5OYI - chains B and F of the 15 polymer chains in the assembly; structure by electron microscopy, 8.20 A resolution (very low resolution: no residue pairs are listed; an interface is given only as per-side residue counts).

# Chain B
Name: Genome polyprotein
From: Foot-and-mouth disease virus (strain A10-61)
Notes: EC 3.4.22.46, 3.6.1.15, 3.4.22.28, 2.7.7.48
UniProt: P03306 (POLG_FMDV1); residues 29-210 here correspond to UniProt positions 315-496 (UniProt number = residue number + 286)
Amino-acid sequence (182 residues; each row starts with the number of its first residue):
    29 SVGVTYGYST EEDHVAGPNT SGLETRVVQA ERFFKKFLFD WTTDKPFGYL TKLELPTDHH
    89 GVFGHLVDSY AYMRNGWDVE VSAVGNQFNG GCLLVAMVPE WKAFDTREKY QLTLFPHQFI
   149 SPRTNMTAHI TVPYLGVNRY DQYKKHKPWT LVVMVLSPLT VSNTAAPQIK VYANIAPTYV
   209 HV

# Chain F
Name: Genome polyprotein
From: Foot-and-mouth disease virus (strain A10-61)
Notes: EC 3.4.22.46, 3.6.1.15, 3.4.22.28, 2.7.7.48
UniProt: P03306 (POLG_FMDV1); residues 1-221 here correspond to UniProt positions 505-725 (UniProt number = residue number + 504)
Amino-acid sequence (221 residues; row label = number of the first residue in the row):
     1 GIFPVACADG YGGLVTTDPK TADPVYGKVY NPPKTNYPGR FTNLLDVAEA CPTFLRFDDG
    61 KPYVVTRADD TRLLAKFDVS LAAKHMSNTY LSGIAQYYTQ YSGTINLHFM FTGSTDSKAR
   121 YMVAYIPPGV ETPPDTPEEA AHCIHAEWDT GLNSKFTFSI PYVSAADYAY TASDTAETTN
   181 VQGWVCVYQI THGKAENDTL LVSASAGKDF ELRLPIDPRT Q
Curated features (UniProtKB/Swiss-Prot):
  - site: Gln221 (Cleavage)

# Interface between chain B and chain F
At this resolution (8 A) residue pairs are not listed: 5 residues of chain B and 7 of chain F lie at the interface.

# Overview
5 residues of chain B and 7 residues of chain F are in contact.
Here chain B is Genome polyprotein and chain F is Genome polyprotein, both from Foot-and-mouth disease virus
(strain A10-61). Entry 5OYI (FMDV A10 dissociated pentamer) was determined by electron microscopy together
with 5OWX from the same study.
